8J78 - chains I and G of the 12 polymer chains in the assembly; structure by electron microscopy, 3.88 A resolution.

== Chain I (and G) ==
Molecule: Methylcrotonoyl-CoA carboxylase subunit alpha, mitochondrial
Source organism: Homo sapiens
Notes: EC 6.4.1.4; chain G of this document is another copy of the same molecule, construct and numbering; everything in this record applies to it too
UniProtKB: Q96RQ3 (MCCA_HUMAN); residues 1-725 here = UniProt positions 1-725
Amino-acid sequence (725 residues; row label = number of the first residue in the row):
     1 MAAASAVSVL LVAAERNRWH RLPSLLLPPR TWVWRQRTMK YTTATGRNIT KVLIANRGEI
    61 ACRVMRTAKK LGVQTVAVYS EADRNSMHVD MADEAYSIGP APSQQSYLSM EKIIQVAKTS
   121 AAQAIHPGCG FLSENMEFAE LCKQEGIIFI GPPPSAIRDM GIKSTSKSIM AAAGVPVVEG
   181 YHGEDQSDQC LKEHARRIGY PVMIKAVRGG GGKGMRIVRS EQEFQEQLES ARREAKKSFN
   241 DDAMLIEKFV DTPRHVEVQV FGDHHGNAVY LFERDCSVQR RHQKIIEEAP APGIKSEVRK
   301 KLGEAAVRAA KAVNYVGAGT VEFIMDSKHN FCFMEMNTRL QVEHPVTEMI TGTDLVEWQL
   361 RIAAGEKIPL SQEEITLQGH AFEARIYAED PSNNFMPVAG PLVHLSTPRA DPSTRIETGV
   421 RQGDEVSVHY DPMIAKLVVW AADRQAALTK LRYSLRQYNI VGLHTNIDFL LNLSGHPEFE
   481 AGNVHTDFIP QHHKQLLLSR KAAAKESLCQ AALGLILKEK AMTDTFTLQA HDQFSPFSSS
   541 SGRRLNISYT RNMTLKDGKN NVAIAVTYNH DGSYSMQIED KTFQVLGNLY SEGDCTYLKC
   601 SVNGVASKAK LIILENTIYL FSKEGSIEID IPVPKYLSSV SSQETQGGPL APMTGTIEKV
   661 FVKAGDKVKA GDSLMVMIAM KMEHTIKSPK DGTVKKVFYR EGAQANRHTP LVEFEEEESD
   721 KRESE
Unresolved in the structure: 1-45, 205-215, 234-243, 718-725 (chain G: 1-46, 366-379, 718-725)

== How chain I and chain G interact ==
Pairs across the interface (17; chain I residue first):
  Asn-48(I) / Gln-445(G)
  Gln-74(I) / Arg-456(G)
  Gln-74(I) / Lys-623(G)
  Tyr-79(I) / Gly-604(G)  hydrogen bond (side chain-backbone)
  Asp-90(I) / Lys-599(G)  salt bridge
  Asp-90(I) / Lys-608(G)  hydrogen bond (backbone-side chain)
  Asp-93(I) / Ser-607(G)
  Asp-93(I) / Lys-623(G)  salt bridge
  Glu-94(I) / Ala-606(G)
  Glu-94(I) / Glu-624(G)
  Ala-95(I) / Gly-604(G)
  Ala-95(I) / Val-605(G)
  Ala-95(I) / Ala-606(G)  hydrogen bond (backbone-backbone)
  Tyr-96(I) / Gly-604(G)
  Tyr-96(I) / Val-605(G)  hydrophobic
  Ser-97(I) / Gly-604(G)
  Arg-361(I) / Ala-442(G)
Other interface residues (no listed pair), chain I (14 interface residues in all): Thr-50, Lys-51, Gly-72, Glu-366
Other interface residues (no listed pair), chain G (15 interface residues in all): Asp-443, Thr-449, Tyr-453, Ser-601

== In short ==
The interface between chain I and chain G involves 14 residues on one side and 15 on the other; the contacts
include 3 hydrogen bonds and 2 salt bridges. Among the polar pairs are Asp-90(I)/Lys-599(G),
Asp-93(I)/Lys-623(G) and Tyr-79(I)/Gly-604(G).
Chain I and chain G are both Methylcrotonoyl-CoA carboxylase subunit alpha, mitochondrial (Homo sapiens); the
structure, Human 3-methylcrotonyl-CoA carboxylase in BCCP-H2 state, was determined by electron microscopy,
deposited together with 7YBU, 8J4Z, 8J7D, 8JAK, 8JAW, 8JXL and 3 further entries.
